PDB entry 1Y1Z | X-ray diffraction, 1.50 A resolution | chain A

[Chain A]
Protein: Glutamate [NMDA] receptor subunit zeta 1
Organism: Rattus norvegicus
Notes: fragment: ligand-binding core
UniProt: P35439 (NMDZ1_RAT); the construct has insertions or renumbered stretches relative to UniProt, so the offset changes along the chain: 2-152 = UniProt 394-544; 155-292 = UniProt 663-800
Sequence (292 residues; numbered 1 to 292; the number before each row is that of its first residue):
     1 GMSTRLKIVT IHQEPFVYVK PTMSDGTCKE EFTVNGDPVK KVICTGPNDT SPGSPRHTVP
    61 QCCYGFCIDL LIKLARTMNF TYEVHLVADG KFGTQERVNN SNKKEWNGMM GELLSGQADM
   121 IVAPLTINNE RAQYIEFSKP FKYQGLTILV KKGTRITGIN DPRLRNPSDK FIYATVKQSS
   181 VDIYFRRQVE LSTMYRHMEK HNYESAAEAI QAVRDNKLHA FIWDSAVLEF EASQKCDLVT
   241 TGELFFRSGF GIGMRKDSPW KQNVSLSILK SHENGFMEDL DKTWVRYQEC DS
Not modelled in the structure: 1-4, 49-53, 292
Disulfides: C28-C62, C44-C63, C236-C290
Sequence notes: insertion (1, 153-154)
Residues lining bound ligands: 1-aminocyclobutanecarboxlic acid (192): F92, P124, L125, T126, R131, S179, S180, V181, W223, D224, F250
From the paper describing this entry:
  - binding site for 1-aminocyclobutanecarboxlic acid: F92, V181, W223
  - contacts within the chain: F92-W223 (hydrophobic contact), L146-F245 (backbone contact), Y184-F246 (pi stacking)
  - conformationally variable residues (loop rearrangement, side-chain flip): Y184, T241 to S248
  - mutagenesis - V181A (2.1-fold), F246A (19- and 7.4-fold), F246L (19- and 7.4-fold): decreased signaling in response to glycine
  - mutagenesis - F246A (9.0- and 8.2-fold), F246L (9.0- and 8.2-fold): decreased signaling in response to ACBC
  - mutagenesis - V181A: increased signaling in response to ACBC
  - mutagenesis - F246L: decreased signaling in response to 1-aminocyclobutanecarboxlic acid
  - mutagenesis - V181A: increased signaling in response to 1-aminocyclobutanecarboxlic acid
  - mutagenesis - V181A (16-fold): decreased binding to 1-aminocyclobutanecarboxlic acid

[In short]
Bound to chain A: 1-aminocyclobutanecarboxlic acid. From the paper: a binding site for
1-aminocyclobutanecarboxlic acid at F92, V181 and W223; V181A, F246A and F246L reduce signaling in response to
glycine.
Chain A is Glutamate [NMDA] receptor subunit zeta 1 (Rattus norvegicus); the structure, Crystal structure of
the NR1 ligand binding core in complex with ACBC, was determined by X-ray diffraction, deposited together with
1Y1M and 1Y20.
